Entry 7ADZ (electron microscopy, 2.50 A resolution); this record covers chains 0A and 1A of the 30 polymer chains in the assembly.

[Chain 0A]
Molecule: cap protein (Algo1)
Source organism: Algoriphagus machipongonensis
UniProt: A3HTC4 (A3HTC4_9BACT); numbering as in UniProt (aligned over 1-197)
Chain sequence (197 residues; numbered 1 to 197; the number before each row is that of its first residue):
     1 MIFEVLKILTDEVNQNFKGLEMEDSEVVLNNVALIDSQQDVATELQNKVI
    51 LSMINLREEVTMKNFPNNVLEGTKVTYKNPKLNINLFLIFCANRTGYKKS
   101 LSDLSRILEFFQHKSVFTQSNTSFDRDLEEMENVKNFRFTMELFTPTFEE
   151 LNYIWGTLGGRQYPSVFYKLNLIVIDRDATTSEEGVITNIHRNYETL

[Chain 1A]
Molecule: cap adaptor protein (Algo2)
Source organism: Algoriphagus machipongonensis
UniProt: A3HTC3 (A3HTC3_9BACT); residues 1-284 here = UniProt positions 1-284
Chain sequence (284 residues; each row starts with the number of its first residue):
     1 MQVSSSFRSFLKLDILHSYFLNDGEKDFSSMNEEESKTQLKSYNWKDFLE
    51 IYPSQKTSHMMRGNKIFFKSFNDSIILAIKVESGTENQPFNELYEDESMT
   101 FLLSLKDQYFGNYTDLDLADQLLYFSNKTPVLPEAFTFKPIDRINQSGTV
   151 GEEYLYEGENKKHLLEEAHLNPGGGVLGIIQIYMKGDTPVLSLINNDGTL
   201 KNSLPHFKIHFSNRKSTWKYINLKDDFETETKKDYPLTKFGFILLDKKSD
   251 FISPPAHFEKYVFPNPDARRIKITPTKNYSEIFI

[Chain 0A / chain 1A interface]
Contacting residue pairs - 26 pairs, chain 0A then chain 1A:
  Q15(0A) - K260(1A)
  Q15(0A) - V262(1A)
  K18(0A) - E259(1A)
  E21(0A) - K260(1A)  salt bridge
  L70(0A) - F71(1A)
  Q119(0A) - K239(1A)
  Q119(0A) - F240(1A)
  S120(0A) - G241(1A)  hydrogen bond (side chain-backbone)
  S120(0A) - F242(1A)
  S123(0A) - V262(1A)
  R126(0A) - F242(1A)
  N136(0A) - F240(1A)
  T188(0A) - S6(1A)
  T188(0A) - F7(1A)  hydrogen bond (backbone-backbone)
  N189(0A) - S5(1A)
  N189(0A) - S6(1A)  hydrogen bond
  I190(0A) - S4(1A)
  I190(0A) - S5(1A)  hydrogen bond (backbone-backbone)
  H191(0A) - V3(1A)
  H191(0A) - S4(1A)
  R192(0A) - M1(1A)
  R192(0A) - Q2(1A)
  R192(0A) - V3(1A)  hydrogen bond (backbone-backbone)
  N193(0A) - M1(1A)
  N193(0A) - Q2(1A)  hydrogen bond
  Y194(0A) - M1(1A)  hydrogen bond (backbone-backbone)
Interface residues without a listed pair, chain 0A (22 interface residues in all): G19, E71, G72, T122, K135, D178
Interface residues without a listed pair, chain 1A (21 interface residues in all): R8, T38, K41, S42, K224, N265

[In short]
22 residues of chain 0A face 21 of chain 1A across their interface; the contacts include 7 hydrogen bonds and
1 salt bridge. Polar pairs include E21(0A)-K260(1A), S120(0A)-G241(1A) and N189(0A)-S6(1A).
Chain 0A is cap protein (Algo1) and chain 1A is cap adaptor protein (Algo2), both from Algoriphagus
machipongonensis; the structure, Cryo-EM structure of an extracellular contractile injection system in marine
bacterium Algoriphagus machipongonensis, the cap portion ..., was determined by electron microscopy together
with 7AEF, 7AE0 and 7AEB from the same study.
